PDB entry 9IIX | electron microscopy, 2.89 A resolution | chains D and R of the 4 polymer chains in the assembly

# Chain D
Name: Guanine nucleotide-binding protein mini g(s) subunit alpha-1
Source organism: Homo sapiens
Amino-acid sequence (249 residues; numbered 1 to 249; the number before each row is that of its first residue):
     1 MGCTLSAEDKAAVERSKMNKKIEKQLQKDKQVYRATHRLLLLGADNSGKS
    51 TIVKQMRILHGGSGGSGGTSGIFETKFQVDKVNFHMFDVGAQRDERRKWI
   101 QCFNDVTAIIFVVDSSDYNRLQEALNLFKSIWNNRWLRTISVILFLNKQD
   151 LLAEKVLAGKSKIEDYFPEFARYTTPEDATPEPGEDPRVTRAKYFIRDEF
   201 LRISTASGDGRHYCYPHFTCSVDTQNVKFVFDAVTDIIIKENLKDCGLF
Unresolved in the structure: 1-5

# Chain R
Name: Taste receptor type 2 member 14
Source organism: Homo sapiens
Reference sequence: Q9NYV8 (T2R14_HUMAN); numbering as in UniProt (aligned over 1-317)
Amino-acid sequence (317 residues; numbered 1 to 317; the number before each row is that of its first residue):
     1 MGGVIKSIFTFVLIVEFIIGNLGNSFIALVNCIDWVKGRKISSVDRILTA
    51 LAISRISLVWLIFGSWCVSVFFPALFATEKMFRMLTNIWTVINHFSVWLA
   101 TGLGTFYFLKIANFSNSIFLYLKWRVKKVVLVLLLVTSVFLFLNIALINI
   151 HINASINGYRRNKTCSSDSSNFTRFSSLIVLTSTVFIFIPFTLSLAMFLL
   201 LIFSMWKHRKKMQHTVKISGDASTKAHRGVKSVITFFLLYAIFSLSFFIS
   251 VWTSERLEENLIILSQVMGMAYPSCHSCVLILGNKKLRQASLSVLLWLRY
   301 MFKDGEPSGHKEFRESS
Unresolved in the structure: 161-173, 221-226, 304-317
Residues lining bound ligands:
  - A1AEI (4-methyl-N-[(2M)-2-(1H-tetrazol-5-yl)phenyl]-6-(trifluoromethyl)pyrimidin-2-amine), molecule 1: Ile-62, Ser-65, Phe-76, Phe-82, Leu-85, Thr-86, Trp-89, Ser-176, Ile-179, Val-180, Ser-265, Gln-266, Gly-269
  - A1AEI, molecule 2: Gly-104, Tyr-107, Phe-108, Ser-194, Met-197, Phe-198, Leu-201, Gly-229, Ser-232, Val-233, Phe-236, Tyr-240, His-276, Leu-280
Swiss-Prot annotation at these positions:
  - binding site (cholesterol): Thr-86, Trp-89, Val-180, Ser-265, Met-268
  - glycosylation (N-linked (GlcNAc...) asparagine): Asn-153, Asn-162, Asn-171
  - mutagenesis: Arg-55 (R55A: Abolishes calcium mobilization induced by aristolochic acid and flufenamic acid), Ser-65 (S65A: Impairs calcium mobilization induced by aristolochic acid and flufenamic acid. Impairs calcium mobilization; when associated with A-89. Impairs calcium mobilization; when associated with A-180 ...), Phe-82 (F82A: Impairs calcium mobilization induced by aristolochic acid and flufenamic acid), Trp-89 (W89A: Abolishes basal activities of TAS2R14-GNAI1 and TAS2R14-GNAT3. Abolishes activation of TAS2R14-GNAT3 by flufenamic acid derivative cmpd28.1 ...), Gly-104 (G104A: Impairs calcium mobilization induced by aristolochic acid, flufenamic acid and flufenamic acid derivative cmpd28.1), Tyr-107 (Y107A: Attenuates activation of TAS2R14-GNAT3 and TAS2R14-GNAI1 by flufenamic acid derivative cmpd28.1 ...), Trp-124 (W124A: Impairs calcium mobilization induced by aristolochic acid and flufenamic acid), Val-180 (V180A: Impairs calcium mobilization induced by aristolochic acid and flufenamic acid. Impairs calcium mobilization; when associated with A-65. Abolishes calcium mobilization ...), Ser-194 (S194A: Attenuates activation of TAS2R14-GNAT3 and TAS2R14-GNAI1 by flufenamic acid derivative cmpd28.1 ...), Phe-198 (F198A: Impairs calcium mobilization induced by aristolochic acid, flufenamic acid and flufenamic acid derivative cmpd28.1), Met-205 (M205A/L: Impairs calcium mobilization induced by aristolochic acid and flufenamic acid. Impairs calcium mobilization; when associated with A-230), His-208 (H208A: Impairs calcium mobilization induced by aristolochic acid and flufenamic acid), 10 further mutagenesis entries in UniProt

# Interface between chain D and chain R
Contacting residue pairs - 35 pairs, chain D then chain R:
  Arg-34(D) with Trp-124(R)
  Asp-178(D) with Ile-218(R)
  Arg-197(D) with Ser-219(R)
  Cys-214(D) with Ser-219(R)
  Tyr-215(D) with Gly-220(R)
  Pro-216(D) with Ser-219(R)
  Lys-228(D) with Thr-215(R), hydrogen bond
  Asp-232(D) with Lys-211(R); Met-212(R); Thr-215(R), hydrogen bond; Val-216(R)
  Thr-235(D) with Lys-211(R)
  Asp-236(D) with His-208(R), salt bridge; Arg-209(R), salt bridge; Met-212(R)
  Ile-239(D) with Asn-113(R); His-208(R)
  Lys-240(D) with His-227(R)
  Asn-242(D) with Lys-110(R), hydrogen bond (side chain-backbone); Ile-111(R)
  Leu-243(D) with Ile-111(R), hydrophobic
  Asp-245(D) with Lys-110(R), salt bridge
  Cys-246(D) with Val-44(R); Phe-106(R), hydrophobic; Tyr-107(R), hydrophobic; Lys-110(R); Ile-111(R), hydrophobic; Asn-284(R)
  Gly-247(D) with Asn-284(R); Lys-285(R), hydrogen bond (backbone-backbone)
  Leu-248(D) with Tyr-107(R); Ile-111(R), hydrophobic; Gly-283(R)
  Phe-249(D) with Arg-228(R); Lys-285(R)
Interface residues without a listed pair, chain D (21 interface residues in all): Leu-201, His-217
Interface residues without a listed pair, chain R (26 interface residues in all): Ser-42, Lys-123, Met-205, Gly-229, Lys-286

# Summary
Chain D and chain R form an interface of 21 and 26 residues respectively; the contacts include 4 hydrogen
bonds and 3 salt bridges. Polar contacts include Asp-236(D)/His-208(R), Asp-236(D)/Arg-209(R) and
Asp-245(D)/Lys-110(R). Bound to chain R: compound A1AEI.
Chain D is Guanine nucleotide-binding protein mini g(s) subunit alpha-1 and chain R is Taste receptor type 2
member 14, both from Homo sapiens; the structure, A Cryo-EM structure of Bitter taste receptor TAS2R14 with
Ggust, was determined by electron microscopy, deposited together with 9IIW, 9IJ9 and 9IJA.
